8P5M - chains G and L of the 3 polymer chains in the assembly; structure by electron microscopy, 2.80 A resolution.

# Chain G
Protein: Mab-23 (Heavy chain variable domain)
Organism: Homo sapiens
Chain sequence (442 residues; row label = number of the first residue in the row):
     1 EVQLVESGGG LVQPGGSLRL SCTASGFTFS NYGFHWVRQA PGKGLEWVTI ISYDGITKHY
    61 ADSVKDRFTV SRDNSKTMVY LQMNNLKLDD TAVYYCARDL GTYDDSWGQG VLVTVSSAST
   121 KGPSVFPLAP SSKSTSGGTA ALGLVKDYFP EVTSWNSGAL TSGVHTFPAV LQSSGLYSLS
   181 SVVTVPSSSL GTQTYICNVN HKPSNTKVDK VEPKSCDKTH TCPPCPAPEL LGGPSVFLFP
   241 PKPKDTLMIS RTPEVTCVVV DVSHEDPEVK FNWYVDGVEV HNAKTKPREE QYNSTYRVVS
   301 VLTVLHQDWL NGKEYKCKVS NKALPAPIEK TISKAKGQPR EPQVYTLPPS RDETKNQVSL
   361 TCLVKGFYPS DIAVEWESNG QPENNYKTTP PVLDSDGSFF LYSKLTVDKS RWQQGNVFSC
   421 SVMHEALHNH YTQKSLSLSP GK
Disordered / not traced: 118-442
Cystine bridges: Cys22-Cys96

# Chain L
Protein: Mab-23 (Light chain variable domain)
Organism: Homo sapiens
Chain sequence (214 residues; row label = number of the first residue in the row):
     1 DIQMTQSPSA LSASVGDRVT ISCRASQNID GFLAWYQQKP GKAPKLLIYA ASRLQSGIPS
    61 RFSGSGSGTD FTLTISSLQP EDFAAYYCQQ VYSAPLTFGG GTKVEFKRTV AAPSVFIFPP
   121 SDEQLKSGTA SVVCLLNNFY PREAKVQWKV DNALQSGNSQ ESVTEQDSKD STYSLSSTLT
   181 LSKADYEKHK VYACEVTHQG LSSPVTKSFN RGEC
Disordered / not traced: 108-214
Cystine bridges: Cys23-Cys88

# Chain G / chain L interface
Contacting residue pairs (30):
  His35(G) - Leu96(L)
  Val37(G) - Phe98(L)  hydrophobic
  Gln39(G) - Gln38(L)  hydrogen bond
  Gln39(G) - Tyr87(L)  hydrogen bond
  Gly44(G) - Tyr87(L)
  Leu45(G) - Gln38(L)
  Leu45(G) - Pro44(L)  hydrophobic
  Leu45(G) - Tyr87(L)  hydrophobic
  Leu45(G) - Phe98(L)
  Trp47(G) - Ala94(L)
  Trp47(G) - Pro95(L)  hydrophobic
  Trp47(G) - Leu96(L)
  Trp47(G) - Phe98(L)
  His59(G) - Ala94(L)
  Tyr95(G) - Gln38(L)  hydrogen bond
  Leu100(G) - Tyr36(L)
  Leu100(G) - Gln89(L)
  Leu100(G) - Val91(L)
  Leu100(G) - Leu96(L)  hydrophobic
  Gly101(G) - Ala34(L)
  Gly101(G) - Tyr36(L)  hydrogen bond (backbone-side chain)
  Gly101(G) - Tyr49(L)
  Thr102(G) - Leu46(L)
  Thr102(G) - Gln55(L)  hydrogen bond (backbone-side chain)
  Tyr103(G) - Tyr49(L)
  Tyr103(G) - Gln55(L)
  Asp105(G) - Leu46(L)
  Trp107(G) - Tyr36(L)
  Trp107(G) - Pro44(L)
  Gly108(G) - Ala43(L)
Interface residues without a listed pair, chain G (19 interface residues in all): Lys43, Glu46, Ile50, Gln109
Interface residues without a listed pair, chain L (18 interface residues in all): Lys42, Ala50, Gly100

# Summary
19 residues of chain G face 18 of chain L across their interface, with 5 hydrogen bonds. Polar contacts
include Gln39(G)-Gln38(L), Gln39(G)-Tyr87(L) and Tyr95(G)-Gln38(L).
Here chain G is Mab-23 (Heavy chain variable domain) and chain L is Mab-23 (Light chain variable domain), both
from Homo sapiens. Entry 8P5M (SARS-CoV-2 Spike RBD in complex with Mab-23 (Fab)) was determined by electron
microscopy, deposited together with 8Q5Y.
